PDB entry 1NW2 | X-ray diffraction, 1.90 A resolution | chains A and D of the 4 polymer chains in the assembly

== Chain A (and D) ==
Name: Thioredoxin
Source organism: Alicyclobacillus acidocaldarius
Notes: EC 1.8.1.9; chain D of this document is another copy of the same molecule, construct and numbering; everything in this record applies to it too
UniProtKB: P80579 (THIO_ALIAC); residue numbers follow UniProt; this construct covers 1-105
Sequence (105 residues; row label = number of the first residue in the row):
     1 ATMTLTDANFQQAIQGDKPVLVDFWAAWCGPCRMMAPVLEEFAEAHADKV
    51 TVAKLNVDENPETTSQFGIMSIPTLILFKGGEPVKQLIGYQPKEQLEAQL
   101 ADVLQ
Construct notes: engineered mutation E82 (Arg in P80579)
Cystine bridges: C29-C32
Metal / ion sites: Zn2+: H46, E97

== Chain A / chain D interface ==
Contacting residue pairs (17):
  W28(A) - V57(D)
  W28(A) - P61(D)
  W28(A) - T64(D)
  W28(A) - S65(D)
  W28(A) - I69(D)
  R33(A) - S65(D)  hydrogen bond
  V57(A) - W28(D)
  D58(A) - D58(D)
  P61(A) - W28(D)
  T64(A) - W28(D)
  S65(A) - W28(D)
  I69(A) - W28(D)
  M70(A) - S71(D)
  M70(A) - I72(D)  hydrogen bond (backbone-backbone)
  S71(A) - M70(D)
  S71(A) - S71(D)
  I72(A) - M70(D)  hydrogen bond (backbone-backbone)
Other interface residues (no listed pair), chain A (12 interface residues in all): E59
Other interface residues (no listed pair), chain D (12 interface residues in all): A27, P31

== Overview ==
The chain A/chain D interface involves 12 residues from each chain, with 3 hydrogen bonds. Polar pairs include
R33(A)-S65(D) and M70(A)-I72(D). H46(A) and E97(A) form the Zn2+ site.
Both chains are Thioredoxin (Alicyclobacillus acidocaldarius). Entry 1NW2 (The crystal structure of the mutant
R82E of Thioredoxin from Alicyclobacillus acidocaldarius) was determined by X-ray diffraction, deposited
together with 1NSW.
